6YBV - chains s and t of the 5 polymer chains in the assembly; structure by electron microscopy, 3.80 A resolution.

== Chain s ==
Name: Eukaryotic translation initiation factor 2 subunit 2
Source organism: Homo sapiens
UniProt: P20042 (IF2B_HUMAN); residue numbers follow UniProt; this construct covers 1-333
Chain sequence (333 residues; each row starts with the number of its first residue):
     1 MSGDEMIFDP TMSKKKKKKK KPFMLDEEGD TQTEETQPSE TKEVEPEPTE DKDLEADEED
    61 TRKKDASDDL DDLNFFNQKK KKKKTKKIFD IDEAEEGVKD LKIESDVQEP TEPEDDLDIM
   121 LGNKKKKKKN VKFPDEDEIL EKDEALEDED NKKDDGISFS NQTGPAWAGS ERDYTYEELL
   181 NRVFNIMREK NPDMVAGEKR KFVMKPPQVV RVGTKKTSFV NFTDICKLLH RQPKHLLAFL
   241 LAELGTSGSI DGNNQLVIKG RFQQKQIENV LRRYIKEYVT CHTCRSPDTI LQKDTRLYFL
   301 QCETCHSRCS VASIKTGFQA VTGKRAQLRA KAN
Disordered / not traced: 1-175, 314-333

== Chain t ==
Name: Eukaryotic translation initiation factor 2 subunit 3
Source organism: Homo sapiens
Notes: EC 3.6.5.3
UniProt: P41091 (IF2G_HUMAN); residues 1-472 here = UniProt positions 1-472
Chain sequence (472 residues; row label = number of the first residue in the row):
     1 MAGGEAGVTL GQPHLSRQDL TTLDVTKLTP LSHEVISRQA TINIGTIGHV AHGKSTVVKA
    61 ISGVHTVRFK NELERNITIK LGYANAKIYK LDDPSCPRPE CYRSCGSSTP DEFPTDIPGT
   121 KGNFKLVRHV SFVDCPGHDI LMATMLNGAA VMDAALLLIA GNESCPQPQT SEHLAAIEIM
   181 KLKHILILQN KIDLVKESQA KEQYEQILAF VQGTVAEGAP IIPISAQLKY NIEVVCEYIV
   241 KKIPVPPRDF TSEPRLIVIR SFDVNKPGCE VDDLKGGVAG GSILKGVLKV GQEIEVRPGI
   301 VSKDSEGKLM CKPIFSKIVS LFAEHNDLQY AAPGGLIGVG TKIDPTLCRA DRMVGQVLGA
   361 VGALPEIFTE LEISYFLLRR LLGVRTEGDK KAAKVQKLSK NEVLMVNIGS LSTGGRVSAV
   421 KADLGKIVLT NPVCTEVGEK IALSRRVEKH WRLIGWGQIR RGVTIKPTVD DD
Disordered / not traced: 1-33, 89-128, 262-277, 304-307, 386-396, 461-472
Curated features (UniProtKB/Swiss-Prot):
  - region: Gly48 to Ser55 (G1), Asn76 to Lys80 (G2), Asp134 to Gly137 (G3), Asn190 to Asp193 (G4), Ser225 to Gln227 (G5), Gly457 to Val469 (Interacts with CDC123)
  - binding site (GTP): Ala51 to Thr56, Asn190 to Asp193, Ser225 to Gln227
  - modified residue: Ala2 (N-acetylalanine), Ser16 (Phosphoserine)
  - natural variant: Ser108 (S108R: In MEHMO; uncertain significance), Thr144 (T144I: In MEHMO), Ile159 (I159L: In MEHMO), Ile222 (I222T: In MEHMO), Ile259 (I259M: In MEHMO), Pro432 (P432S: Found in patients with hypopituitarism with glucose dysregulation)

== Interface between chain s and chain t ==
Residue-residue contacts - 12 pairs, chain s then chain t:
  Tyr176(s) - Ala200(t)  hydrogen bond (side chain-backbone)
  Tyr176(s) - Tyr204(t)
  Leu179(s) - Ile221(t)
  Leu179(s) - Ile222(t)  hydrophobic
  Leu179(s) - Pro223(t)
  Phe184(s) - Glu197(t)
  Ile186(s) - Pro223(t)
  Ile186(s) - Ile224(t)
  Leu297(s) - Glu74(t)
  Phe299(s) - Leu73(t)
  Ser310(s) - Leu73(t)  hydrogen bond (side chain-backbone)
  Ser310(s) - Glu74(t)  hydrogen bond (side chain-backbone)
Other interface residues (no listed pair), chain s (10 interface residues in all): Arg182, Val183, Arg308
Other interface residues (no listed pair), chain t (11 interface residues in all): Asn76, Ile192

== In short ==
Chain s and chain t form an interface of 10 and 11 residues respectively, with 3 hydrogen bonds. Among the
polar pairs are Tyr176(s)-Ala200(t), Ser310(s)-Leu73(t) and Ser310(s)-Glu74(t). Curated annotation (UniProt)
lists 13 GTP-binding residues on chain t.
Chain s is Eukaryotic translation initiation factor 2 subunit 2 and chain t is Eukaryotic translation
initiation factor 2 subunit 3, both from Homo sapiens; the structure, Structure of a human 48S translational
initiation complex - eIF2-TC, was determined by electron microscopy.
